8IUL - chains A and B of the 5 polymer chains in the assembly; structure by electron microscopy, 2.78 A resolution.

== Chain A ==
Name: G subunit alpha (q)
Source organism: Homo sapiens
Amino-acid sequence (361 residues; each row starts with the number of its first residue):
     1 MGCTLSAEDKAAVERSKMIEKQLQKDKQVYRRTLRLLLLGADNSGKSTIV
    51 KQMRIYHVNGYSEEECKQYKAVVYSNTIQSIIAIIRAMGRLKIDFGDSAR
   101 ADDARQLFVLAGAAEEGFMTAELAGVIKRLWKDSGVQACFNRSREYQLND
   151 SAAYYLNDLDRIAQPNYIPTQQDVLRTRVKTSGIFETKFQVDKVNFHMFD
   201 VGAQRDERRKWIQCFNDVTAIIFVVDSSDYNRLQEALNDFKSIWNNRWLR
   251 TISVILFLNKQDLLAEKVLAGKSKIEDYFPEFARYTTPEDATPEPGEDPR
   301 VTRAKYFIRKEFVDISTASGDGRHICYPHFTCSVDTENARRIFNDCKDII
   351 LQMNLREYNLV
Disordered / not traced: 1-4, 56-180

== Chain B ==
Name: Guanine nucleotide-binding protein G(I)/G(S)/G(T) subunit beta-1
Source organism: Homo sapiens
Reference sequence: P62873 (GBB1_HUMAN); residues 7-345 here correspond to UniProt positions 2-340 (UniProt number = residue number - 5)
Amino-acid sequence (343 residues; row label = number of the first residue in the row):
     3 MLLQSELDQLRQEAEQLKNQIRDARKACADATLSQITNNIDPVGRIQMRT
    53 RRTLRGHLAKIYAMHWGTDSRLLVSASQDGKLIIWDSYTTNKVHAIPLRS
   103 SWVMTCAYAPSGNYVACGGLDNICSIYNLKTREGNVRVSRELAGHTGYLS
   153 CCRFLDDNQIVTSSGDTTCALWDIETGQQTTTFTGHTGDVMSLSLAPDTR
   203 LFVSGACDASAKLWDVREGMCRQTFTGHESDINAICFFPNGNAFATGSDD
   253 ATCRLFDLRADQELMTYSHDNIICGITSVSFSKSGRLLLAGYDDFNCNVW
   303 DALKADRAGVLAGHDNRVSCLGVTDDGMAVATGSWDSFLKIWN
Disordered / not traced: 3-7
Differences from the reference sequence: initiating methionine (3); expression tag (4-6)
Swiss-Prot annotation at these positions:
  - modified residue: Ser-7 (N-acetylserine), His-271 (Phosphohistidine)

== Interface between chain A and chain B ==
Pairs across the interface (50; chain A residue first):
  Asp-9(A) with Asn-93(B)
  Ala-12(A) with Asn-93(B)
  Val-13(A) with Asn-93(B)
  Arg-15(A) with Lys-94(B); Val-95(B), hydrogen bond (side chain-backbone)
  Ser-16(A) with Asn-93(B); Lys-94(B), hydrogen bond (side chain-backbone)
  Ile-19(A) with Lys-94(B); Val-95(B); Ala-97(B), hydrophobic
  Glu-20(A) with Lys-94(B), salt bridge
  Leu-23(A) with Gly-58(B); Leu-60(B); Ile-85(B), hydrophobic; Lys-94(B)
  Asp-26(A) with Lys-83(B), salt bridge
  Lys-27(A) with Leu-60(B)
  Thr-181(A) with Asn-124(B), hydrogen bond (backbone-side chain); His-147(B), hydrogen bond (side chain-backbone); Thr-148(B)
  Gly-183(A) with Leu-122(B); Asp-123(B); Asn-124(B)
  Ile-184(A) with Leu-122(B)
  Phe-199(A) with Trp-104(B)
  Ala-203(A) with Asn-124(B); Thr-148(B)
  Gln-204(A) with Leu-122(B)
  Arg-205(A) with Gly-167(B), hydrogen bond (side chain-backbone); Thr-169(B); Asp-191(B), salt bridge
  Arg-209(A) with Asp-233(B), salt bridge
  Lys-210(A) with Tyr-150(B); Met-193(B); Cys-209(B); Asp-233(B), salt bridge; Asn-235(B), hydrogen bond
  Trp-211(A) with Leu-122(B), hydrophobic
  Gln-213(A) with Lys-62(B); Arg-319(B), hydrogen bond
  Cys-214(A) with Lys-62(B), hydrogen bond (backbone-side chain); Tyr-64(B), hydrophobic; Gln-80(B); Trp-104(B); Met-106(B), hydrophobic
  Phe-215(A) with Trp-104(B), hydrophobic; Leu-122(B), hydrophobic
  Asn-216(A) with Lys-62(B), hydrogen bond; Trp-337(B)
  Trp-248(A) with Arg-319(B)
Also at the interface, not in a pair above, chain A (28 interface residues in all): Tyr-30, Ser-182, Val-218
Also at the interface, not in a pair above, chain B (35 interface residues in all): Ala-61, His-96, Ala-145, Gly-146, Gly-149, Asp-168, Asp-295

== Overview ==
28 residues of chain A face 35 of chain B across their interface, with 9 hydrogen bonds and 5 salt bridges.
Among the polar pairs are Glu-20(A)/Lys-94(B), Asp-26(A)/Lys-83(B) and Arg-205(A)/Asp-191(B).
Chain A is G subunit alpha (q) and chain B is Guanine nucleotide-binding protein G(I)/G(S)/G(T) subunit
beta-1, both from Homo sapiens; the structure, Cryo-EM structure of the latanoprost-bound human PTGFR-Gq
complex, was determined by electron microscopy together with 8IUK and 8IUM from the same study.
